PDB entry 7ZMH | electron microscopy, 2.47 A resolution | chains 3 and 6 of the 26 polymer chains in the assembly

# Chain 3
Name: NADH-ubiquinone oxidoreductase chain 3
Source organism: Chaetomium thermophilum var. thermophilum DSM 1495
Notes: EC 7.1.1.2
Reference sequence: G1DJ99 (G1DJ99_CHATD); numbering as in UniProt (aligned over 1-146)
Sequence (146 residues; row label = number of the first residue in the row):
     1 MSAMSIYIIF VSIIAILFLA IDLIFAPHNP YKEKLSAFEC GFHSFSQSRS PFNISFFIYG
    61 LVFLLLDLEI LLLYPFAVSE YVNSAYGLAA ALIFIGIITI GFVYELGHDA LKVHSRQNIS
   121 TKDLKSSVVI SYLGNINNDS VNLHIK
Not modelled in the structure: 33-45, 115-146
Ligand contacts:
  - 1,2-Distearoyl-sn-glycerophosphoethanolamine (3PE), molecule 1: Ser-2, Met-4, Ile-8, Ser-12
  - 1,2-Distearoyl-sn-glycerophosphoethanolamine (3PE), molecule 2: Thr-99, Phe-102, Val-103, Leu-106
  - 1,2-diacyl-sn-glycero-3-phosphocholine (PC1): Leu-23, Ile-24, Phe-25, Ala-26, Pro-27, His-28

# Chain 6
Name: NADH-ubiquinone oxidoreductase chain 6
Source organism: Chaetomium thermophilum var. thermophilum DSM 1495
Notes: EC 7.1.1.2
Reference sequence: G1DJ96 (G1DJ96_CHATD); residue numbers follow UniProt; this construct covers 1-224
Sequence (224 residues; numbered 1 to 224; the number before each row is that of its first residue):
     1 MNSQISLLLL KEIYTNGSTH IMLDILSVLA VISGICVIIS KNPIVSVLHL IGLFAYVSFY
    61 LILIGLNFVG LSYLIVYIGA VSILFLFILM LINIRTSELQ SNTSNSIPLT ILVGIIISSF
   121 LFKMLPYGVI ISNQFNSSNL NENLYTIQIV GGEDNNINNI NTDKNDLFFI TSKIWDGALA
   181 ENNHISSIGN IMYTNYNVWL ILASFILLLA MVGAIVITIK PRKI
Not modelled in the structure: 1-2, 135-163, 222-224
Ligand contacts: 1,2-Distearoyl-sn-glycerophosphoethanolamine (3PE): Met-22, Phe-59, Ile-62, Leu-63, Asn-67

# Interface between chain 3 and chain 6
Contacting residue pairs - 63 pairs, chain 3 then chain 6:
  Arg-49(3) with Asn-93(6), hydrogen bond
  Ser-50(3) with Asn-93(6)
  Phe-52(3) with Leu-91(6), hydrophobic; Ile-92(6), hydrophobic
  Ile-54(3) with Thr-218(6)
  Phe-56(3) with Phe-87(6)
  Phe-57(3) with Leu-84(6); Ile-88(6), hydrophobic; Ala-214(6); Thr-218(6)
  Ile-58(3) with Thr-218(6); Ile-219(6), hydrophobic
  Gly-60(3) with Leu-84(6)
  Leu-61(3) with Leu-84(6); Ala-214(6), hydrophobic
  Val-62(3) with Met-211(6), hydrophobic
  Phe-63(3) with Gly-79(6); Ala-80(6), hydrophobic
  Leu-64(3) with Ala-80(6), hydrophobic; Val-81(6), hydrophobic; Leu-84(6), hydrophobic
  Leu-65(3) with Ala-210(6), hydrophobic; Met-211(6), hydrophobic
  Leu-66(3) with Met-211(6), hydrophobic
  Asp-67(3) with Ile-75(6); Val-76(6); Ala-80(6)
  Leu-68(3) with Val-76(6), hydrophobic
  Glu-69(3) with Leu-207(6)
  Leu-71(3) with Ser-72(6); Val-76(6), hydrophobic
  Leu-72(3) with Met-192(6); Tyr-193(6), hydrogen bond (backbone-side chain)
  Leu-73(3) with Tyr-193(6)
  Pro-75(3) with Ile-185(6); Gly-189(6); Met-192(6), hydrophobic; Tyr-193(6)
  Phe-76(3) with Tyr-193(6), hydrogen bond (backbone-side chain)
  Val-78(3) with Ile-185(6), hydrophobic; Ser-186(6), hydrogen bond (backbone-side chain)
  Ser-79(3) with Gly-189(6), hydrogen bond (side chain-backbone); Asn-190(6)
  Val-82(3) with Asn-190(6)
  Asn-83(3) with Gly-189(6), hydrogen bond (side chain-backbone); Tyr-193(6); Thr-194(6)
  Tyr-86(3) with Thr-194(6)
  Gly-87(3) with Tyr-193(6); Thr-194(6)
  Ala-90(3) with Tyr-193(6)
  Phe-94(3) with Leu-200(6), hydrophobic; Ser-204(6)
  Ile-97(3) with Ser-204(6); Phe-205(6), hydrophobic; Leu-208(6)
  Gly-101(3) with Leu-208(6); Met-211(6)
  Tyr-104(3) with Val-212(6), hydrophobic; Ile-215(6), hydrophobic; Val-216(6)
  Glu-105(3) with Ile-215(6)
  Ala-110(3) with Ile-219(6), hydrophobic
Other interface residues (no listed pair), chain 3 (39 interface residues in all): Tyr-74, Ala-91, Ile-98, His-108
Other interface residues (no listed pair), chain 6 (35 interface residues in all): Phe-68, Ile-188, Asn-197

# In short
Chain 3 and chain 6 form an interface of 39 and 35 residues respectively; the contacts include 6 hydrogen
bonds. Polar contacts include Arg-49(3)/Asn-93(6), Leu-72(3)/Tyr-193(6) and Phe-76(3)/Tyr-193(6). One
1,2-Distearoyl-sn-glycerophosphoethanolamine molecule is bound between chain 3 and chain 6. Chain 3 binds
1,2-diacyl-sn-glycero-3-phosphocholine and 1,2-Distearoyl-sn-glycerophosphoethanolamine.
Chain 3 is NADH-ubiquinone oxidoreductase chain 3 and chain 6 is NADH-ubiquinone oxidoreductase chain 6, both
from Chaetomium thermophilum var. thermophilum DSM 1495; the structure, CryoEM structure of mitochondrial
complex I from Chaetomium thermophilum (state 1) - membrane arm, was determined by electron microscopy (same
publication as 7ZM7, 7ZM8, 7ZMB, 7ZME and 7ZMG).
